8ZYC - chains A and B of the 4 polymer chains in the assembly; structure by electron microscopy, 2.99 A resolution.

# Chain A
Protein: Cysteine synthase A
Organism: Escherichia coli
Notes: EC 2.5.1.47
UniProtKB: P0ABK6 (CYSK_ECO57); residues 1-323 here = UniProt positions 1-323
Amino-acid sequence (323 residues; row label = number of the first residue in the row):
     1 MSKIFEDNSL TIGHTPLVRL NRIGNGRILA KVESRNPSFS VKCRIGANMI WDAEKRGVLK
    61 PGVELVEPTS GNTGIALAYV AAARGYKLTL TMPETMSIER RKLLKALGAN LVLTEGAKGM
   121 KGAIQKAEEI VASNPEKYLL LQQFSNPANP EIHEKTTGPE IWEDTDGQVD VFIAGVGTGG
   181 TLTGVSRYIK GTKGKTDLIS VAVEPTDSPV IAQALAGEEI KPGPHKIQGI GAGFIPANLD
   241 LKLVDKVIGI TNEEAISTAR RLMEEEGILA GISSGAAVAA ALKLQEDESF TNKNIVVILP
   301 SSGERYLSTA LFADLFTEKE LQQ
Unresolved in the structure: 1, 315-323
Modified / non-standard residues: Lys42 ((2S)-2-amino-6-[[3-hydroxy-2-methyl-5-(phosphonooxymethyl)pyridin-4-yl]methylideneamino]hexanoic acid; LLP)
UniProt features mapped onto this chain:
  - binding site (hydrogen sulfide): Asn8, Arg35, Leu269
  - binding site (pyridoxal 5'-phosphate): Asn72, Gly177 to Thr181, Ser273
  - modified residue: Lys42 (N6-(pyridoxal phosphate)lysine)

# Chain B
Protein: tRNA nuclease CdiA
Organism: Escherichia coli 536
Notes: EC 3.1.-.-; engineered mutation(s): H178A
UniProtKB: Q0T963 (CDIA_ECOL5); residues 1-227 here correspond to UniProt positions 3016-3242 (UniProt number = residue number + 3015)
Amino-acid sequence (234 residues; numbered -6 to 227; the number before each row is that of its first residue; numbers below 1 keep their minus sign (Met-6 is residue -6)):
    -6 MHHHHHHVEN NALSLVARGC AVAAPCRTKV AEQLLEIGAK AGMAGLAGAA VKDMADRMTS
    54 DELEHLITLQ MMGNDEITTK YLSSLHDKYG SGAASNPNIG KDLTDAEKVE LGGSGSGTGT
   114 PPPSENDPKQ QNEKTVDKLN QKQESAIKKI DNTIKNALKD HDIIGTLKDM DGKPVPKENG
   174 GYWDAMQEMQ NTLRGLRNHA DTLKNVNNPE AQAAYGRATD AINKIESALK GYGI
Unresolved in the structure: -6 to 126
Differences from the reference sequence: initiating methionine (-6); expression tag (-5 to 0); conflict Ala178 (His3193 in Q0T963)
Metal / ion sites: Mg2+ near Asp155 (its only coordinating residue here)
UniProt features mapped onto this chain:
  - motif: Val1 to Asn4 (VENN CT cleavage motif)
  - active site: Asp155, Glu181
What the authors report for this chain:
  - contacts within the chain: Leu160-Tyr225, Asp164-Tyr225 (hydrogen bond)
  - Mg2+ coordination: Asp155
  - binding site for tRNAIleGAU: Asn133, Gln134, Lys135, Ser138, Lys142, Asn145, Asn149, Gln180, Glu181, Arg187, Asn191
  - catalytic residues: Asp155, Trp176 (proposed by the authors, not directly observed)
  - mutagenesis - D155A, I157A, L160A, K161A, D164A, K166A, K170A, W176A, Q183A, Y225A: decreased catalytic activity

# Interface between chain A and chain B
Residue-residue contacts - 56 pairs, chain A then chain B:
  Thr69(A) - Ile227(B)  hydrogen bond (side chain-backbone)
  Ser70(A) - Tyr225(B)
  Ser70(A) - Gly226(B)  hydrogen bond (side chain-backbone)
  Ser70(A) - Ile227(B)
  Gly71(A) - Gly226(B)
  Gly71(A) - Ile227(B)
  Asn72(A) - Ile227(B)  hydrogen bond (backbone-backbone)
  Thr73(A) - Ile227(B)  hydrogen bond (side chain-backbone)
  Thr95(A) - Ile157(B)
  Thr95(A) - Leu160(B)
  Thr95(A) - Lys161(B)
  Thr95(A) - Tyr225(B)  hydrogen bond
  Met96(A) - Asp164(B)
  Ser97(A) - Lys166(B)
  Gly116(A) - Ile157(B)
  Gly116(A) - Leu160(B)
  Ala117(A) - Asp153(B)
  Ala117(A) - Ile156(B)
  Ala117(A) - Ile157(B)
  Lys118(A) - Ser220(B)
  Lys118(A) - Ala221(B)
  Met120(A) - Ala221(B)
  Met120(A) - Lys223(B)
  Met120(A) - Gly224(B)
  Met120(A) - Tyr225(B)
  Lys121(A) - Ser220(B)  hydrogen bond (backbone-backbone)
  Gln143(A) - Ile227(B)  hydrogen bond (side chain-backbone)
  Phe144(A) - Ile227(B)  hydrophobic
  Gly177(A) - Ile227(B)
  Thr178(A) - Ile227(B)
  Asp207(A) - Gln183(B)  hydrogen bond
  Lys221(A) - Arg190(B)
  Lys221(A) - Ile215(B)
  Lys221(A) - Glu219(B)
  Pro222(A) - Arg190(B)  hydrogen bond (backbone-side chain)
  Pro222(A) - Glu219(B)
  Pro224(A) - Thr159(B)
  Pro224(A) - Met179(B)  hydrophobic
  Pro224(A) - Gln183(B)  hydrogen bond (backbone-side chain)
  Pro224(A) - Leu222(B)
  His225(A) - Met163(B)
  His225(A) - Met179(B)
  Lys226(A) - Asp162(B)
  Lys226(A) - Met179(B)
  Gln228(A) - Met163(B)
  Gln228(A) - Asp164(B)
  Gly229(A) - Gly226(B)
  Gly229(A) - Ile227(B)
  Ala232(A) - Lys223(B)
  Ala232(A) - Gly224(B)  hydrogen bond (backbone-backbone)
  Ala232(A) - Ile227(B)  hydrophobic
  Phe234(A) - Lys223(B)
  Asn252(A) - Met179(B)
  Ser308(A) - Lys166(B)
  Thr309(A) - Asp164(B)
  Thr309(A) - Gly165(B)
Also at the interface, not in a pair above, chain A (36 interface residues in all): Lys42, Pro93, Gly119, Gly223, Gly233, Ala310
Also at the interface, not in a pair above, chain B (26 interface residues in all): Met182, Leu186
From the paper, about this interface:
  - pairs named by the authors: Thr95(A)-Ile157(B) (hydrophobic contact), Ser97(A)-Lys166(B), Phe144(A)-Ile227(B) (hydrophobic contact), Asp207(A)-Gln183(B) (hydrogen bond), Ser308(A)-Lys166(B), Tyr225(B)-Thr95(A) (hydrogen bond)
  - interface residues, chain A: Met120(A)
  - interface residues, chain B: Ile227(B)

# Summary
36 residues of chain A face 26 of chain B across their interface; the contacts include 11 hydrogen bonds.
Among the polar pairs are Thr69(A)-Ile227(B), Ser70(A)-Gly226(B) and Asn72(A)-Ile227(B). The authors report
hydrophobic contacts between Thr95(A) and Ile157(B) and Phe144(A) and Ile227(B); contacts between Ser97(A) and
Lys166(B) and Ser308(A) and Lys166(B); hydrogen bonds between Asp207(A) and Gln183(B) and Tyr225(B) and
Thr95(A). From the paper: catalytic residues Asp155(B) and Trp176(B); D155A, I157A and L160A of chain B, among
others, reduce catalytic activity; 10 substitutions were tested in all.
Chain A is Cysteine synthase A (Escherichia coli) and chain B is tRNA nuclease CdiA (Escherichia coli 536);
the structure, Cryo-EM structure of uropathogenic Escherichia coli CysK:CdiA:tRNA complex A, was determined by
electron microscopy (same publication as 8ZYD).
